PDB entry 7WTP | electron microscopy, 3.80 A resolution | chains C2 and SX of the 19 polymer chains in the assembly

[Chain C2]
Molecule: 18S rRNA
Organism: Saccharomyces cerevisiae
Sequence (1800 nucleotides; each row starts with the number of its first residue):
     1 UAUCUGGUUGAUCCUGCCAGUAGUCAUAUGCUUGUCUCAAAGAUUAAGCC
    51 AUGCAUGUCUAAGUAUAAGCAAUUUAUACAGUGAAACUGCGAAUGGCUCA
   101 UUAAAUCAGUUAUCGUUUAUUUGAUAGUUCCUUUACUACAUGGUAUAACU
   151 GUGGUAAUUCUAGAGCUAAUACAUGCUUAAAAUCUCGACCCUUUGGAAGA
   201 GAUGUAUUUAUUAGAUAAAAAAUCAAUGUCUUCGGACUCUUUGAUGAUUC
   251 AUAAUAACUUUUCGAAUCGCAUGGCCUUGUGCUGGCGAUGGUUCAUUCAA
   301 AUUUCUGCCCUAUCAACUUUCGAUGGUAGGAUAGUGGCCUACCAUGGUUU
   351 CAACGGGUAACGGGGAAUAAGGGUUCGAUUCCGGAGAGGGAGCCUGAGAA
   401 ACGGCUACCACAUCCAAGGAAGGCAGCAGGCGCGCAAAUUACCCAAUCCU
   451 AAUUCAGGGAGGUAGUGACAAUAAAUAACGAUACAGGGCCCAUUCGGGUC
   501 UUGUAAUUGGAAUGAGUACAAUGUAAAUACCUUAACGAGGAACAAUUGGA
   551 GGGCAAGUCUGGUGCCAGCAGCCGCGGUAAUUCCAGCUCCAAUAGCGUAU
   601 AUUAAAGUUGUUGCAGUUAAAAAGCUCGUAGUUGAACUUUGGGCCCGGUU
   651 GGCCGGUCCGAUUUUUUCGUGUACUGGAUUUCCAACGGGGCCUUUCCUUC
   701 UGGCUAACCUUGAGUCCUUGUGGCUCUUGGCGAACCAGGACUUUUACUUU
   751 GAAAAAAUUAGAGUGUUCAAAGCAGGCGUAUUGCUCGAAUAUAUUAGCAU
   801 GGAAUAAUAGAAUAGGACGUUUGGUUCUAUUUUGUUGGUUUCUAGGACCA
   851 UCGUAAUGAUUAAUAGGGACGGUCGGGGGCAUCAGUAUUCAAUUGUCAGA
   901 GGUGAAAUUCUUGGAUUUAUUGAAGACUAACUACUGCGAAAGCAUUUGCC
   951 AAGGACGUUUUCAUUAAUCAAGAACGAAAGUUAGGGGAUCGAAGAUGAUC
  1001 AGAUACCGUCGUAGUCUUAACCAUAAACUAUGCCGACUAGGGAUCGGGUG
  1051 GUGUUUUUUUAAUGACCCACUCGGCACCUUACGAGAAAUCAAAGUCUUUG
  1101 GGUUCUGGGGGGAGUAUGGUCGCAAGGCUGAAACUUAAAGGAAUUGACGG
  1151 AAGGGCACCACCAGGAGUGGAGCCUGCGGCUUAAUUUGACUCAACACGGG
  1201 GAAACUCACCAGGUCCAGACACAAUAAGGAUUGACAGAUUGAGAGCUCUU
  1251 UCUUGAUUUUGUGGGUGGUGGUGCAUGGCCGUUCUUAGUUGGUGGAGUGA
  1301 UUUGUCUGCUUAAUUGCGAUAACGAACGAGACCUUAACCUACUAAAUAGU
  1351 GGUGCUAGCAUUUGCUGGUUAUCCACUUCUUAGAGGGACUAUCGGUUUCA
  1401 AGCCGAUGGAAGUUUGAGGCAAUAACAGGUCUGUGAUGCCCUUAGACGUU
  1451 CUGGGCCGCACGCGCGCUACACUGACGGAGCCAGCGAGUCUAACCUUGGC
  1501 CGAGAGGUCUUGGUAAUCUUGUGAAACUCCGUCGUGCUGGGGAUAGAGCA
  1551 UUGUAAUUAUUGCUCUUCAACGAGGAAUUCCUAGUAAGCGCAAGUCAUCA
  1601 GCUUGCGUUGAUUACGUCCCUGCCCUUUGUACACACCGCCCGUCGCUAGU
  1651 ACCGAUUGAAUGGCUUAGUGAGGCCUCAGGAUCUGCUUAGAGAAGGGGGC
  1701 AACUCCAUCUCAGAGCGGAGAAUUUGGACAAACUUGGUCAUUUAGAGGAA
  1751 CUAAAAGUCGUAACAAGGUUUCCGUAGGUGAACCUGCGGAAGGAUCAUUA
Unresolved in the structure: 73-75, 133-135, 489-498, 651-683, 707-732, 1140, 1157-1621, 1631-1634

[Chain SX]
Molecule: 40S ribosomal protein S23-A
Organism: Saccharomyces cerevisiae
UniProt: P0CX29 (RS23A_YEAST); residues 1-145 here = UniProt positions 1-145
Amino-acid sequence (145 residues; row label = number of the first residue in the row):
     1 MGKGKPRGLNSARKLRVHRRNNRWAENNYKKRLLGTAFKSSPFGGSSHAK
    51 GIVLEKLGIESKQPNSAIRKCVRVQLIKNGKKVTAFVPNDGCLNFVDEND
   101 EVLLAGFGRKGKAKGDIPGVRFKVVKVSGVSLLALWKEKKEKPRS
Unresolved in the structure: 1
Curated features (UniProtKB/Swiss-Prot):
  - modified residue: Pro64 (3,4-dihydroxyproline)
  - cross-link: Lys56 (Glycyl lysine isopeptide (Lys-Gly) (interchain with G-Cter in ubiquitin))
  - mutagenesis: Pro64 (P64A: Lethal mutation), Asn65 (N65A: Lethal mutation)

[Interface between chain C2 and chain SX]
Pairs across the interface (104):
  A19(C2) with Arg109(SX), phosphate contact
  G20(C2) with Arg109(SX), hydrogen bond to the phosphate
  A28(C2) with His48(SX), hydrogen bond to the base
  U29(C2) with Val125(SX), sugar contact; Lys126(SX), hydrogen bond to the phosphate
  G30(C2) with Lys126(SX), salt bridge to the phosphate; Ser131(SX), phosphate contact; Leu133(SX), sugar contact
  C31(C2) with Ala134(SX), phosphate contact; Lys139(SX), phosphate contact
  U32(C2) with Lys139(SX), salt bridge to the phosphate
  C310(C2) with Arg20(SX), phosphate contact; Trp24(SX), hydrogen bond to the phosphate; Tyr29(SX), sugar contact
  U311(C2) with Arg20(SX), salt bridge to the phosphate; Trp24(SX), hydrogen bond to the phosphate
  C351(C2) with Arg13(SX), hydrogen bond to the sugar
  A359(C2) with Phe38(SX), base contact; Lys39(SX), base contact
  U374(C2) with Arg23(SX), phosphate contact
  U375(C2) with Arg23(SX), salt bridge to the phosphate; Arg32(SX), salt bridge to the phosphate
  G434(C2) with Lys78(SX), phosphate contact
  C435(C2) with Ser46(SX), base contact; Ser47(SX), base contact; His48(SX), sugar contact; Ala49(SX), phosphate contact; Lys50(SX), hydrogen bond to the phosphate; Ile77(SX), phosphate contact; Lys78(SX), phosphate contact; Leu103(SX), sugar contact
  G564(C2) with Asn65(SX), base contact
  A580(C2) with Lys62(SX), phosphate contact; Asn65(SX), phosphate contact; Ser66(SX), hydrogen bond to the sugar; Ala67(SX), sugar contact
  U581(C2) with Lys62(SX), base contact; Ala67(SX), sugar contact; Arg69(SX), sugar contact
  U582(C2) with Ala113(SX), phosphate contact; Lys114(SX), phosphate contact
  C583(C2) with Ser66(SX), sugar contact; Ala67(SX), phosphate contact; Ile68(SX), sugar contact
  C584(C2) with Asn89(SX), phosphate contact; Asp90(SX), phosphate contact
  A585(C2) with Trp136(SX), phosphate contact
  U598(C2) with Lys123(SX), hydrogen bond to the sugar
  A599(C2) with Ser47(SX), hydrogen bond to the sugar; Ala105(SX), sugar contact; Gly106(SX), hydrogen bond to the sugar; Phe107(SX), phosphate contact; Gly108(SX), phosphate contact; Lys123(SX), sugar contact
  U600(C2) with Gly45(SX), sugar contact; Ser46(SX), hydrogen bond to the sugar; Ser47(SX), sugar contact
  U602(C2) with Arg32(SX), salt bridge to the phosphate
  U609(C2) with Arg19(SX), base contact; Asn22(SX), base contact; Arg23(SX), sugar contact; Ala25(SX), base contact; Glu26(SX), hydrogen bond to the base
  G610(C2) with Lys5(SX), phosphate contact; Arg19(SX), base contact
  U611(C2) with Lys5(SX), salt bridge to the phosphate; Leu15(SX), sugar contact; Arg19(SX), salt bridge to the phosphate
  U612(C2) with Lys5(SX), salt bridge to the phosphate; Arg7(SX), salt bridge to the phosphate
  C614(C2) with Lys3(SX), salt bridge to the phosphate; Lys5(SX), salt bridge to the phosphate
  A615(C2) with Lys3(SX), salt bridge to the phosphate
  U632(C2) with Asn10(SX), sugar contact
  U633(C2) with Gly8(SX), phosphate contact; Leu9(SX), hydrogen bond to the phosphate; Asn10(SX), hydrogen bond to the phosphate
  G1100(C2) with Arg7(SX), hydrogen bond to the sugar
  G1101(C2) with Gly2(SX), base contact; Arg7(SX), salt bridge to the phosphate
  G1102(C2) with Gly2(SX), base contact; Arg7(SX), salt bridge to the phosphate
  U1103(C2) with Gly2(SX), base contact; Lys3(SX), base contact; Gly4(SX), hydrogen bond to the base; Lys5(SX), base contact; Pro6(SX), phosphate contact; Arg7(SX), hydrogen bond to the phosphate; Gly8(SX), hydrogen bond to the phosphate
  U1104(C2) with Gly4(SX), base contact; Pro6(SX), phosphate contact; Lys14(SX), phosphate contact
  C1105(C2) with Gly4(SX), hydrogen bond to the base; Lys14(SX), salt bridge to the phosphate
  G1107(C2) with Asn22(SX), base contact
  G1108(C2) with Asn22(SX), hydrogen bond to the base; Ala25(SX), base contact
  A1132(C2) with Lys30(SX), salt bridge to the phosphate
  A1133(C2) with Ser40(SX), phosphate contact
  C1134(C2) with Ser40(SX), phosphate contact
  U1135(C2) with Arg121(SX), salt bridge to the phosphate
  U1650(C2) with Lys82(SX), phosphate contact
  A1651(C2) with Lys82(SX), salt bridge to the phosphate
  A1754(C2) with Gln63(SX), sugar contact
Interface residues without a listed pair, chain C2 (62 interface residues in all): G7, U45, G548, C554, C565, U578, A579, U603, U608, U1106, U1136, A1137, A1138
Interface residues without a listed pair, chain SX (72 interface residues in all): Ser11, His18, Leu33, Leu34, Thr36, Ser61, Lys110, Lys112, Pro118, Gly119, Val130, Lys137

[In short]
The interface between chain C2 and chain SX involves 62 residues on one side and 72 on the other, with 21
hydrogen bonds and 19 salt bridges. Polar contacts include A28(C2)-His48(SX), U609(C2)-Glu26(SX) and
U1103(C2)-Gly4(SX). UniProt lists 2 mutagenesis sites on chain SX.
Chain C2 is 18S rRNA and chain SX is 40S ribosomal protein S23-A, both from Saccharomyces cerevisiae; the
structure, Cryo-EM structure of a yeast pre-40S ribosomal subunit - State Tsr1-2 (with Rps2), was determined
by electron microscopy, deposited together with 7WTN, 7WTO, 7WTQ and 7WTR.
